PDB entry 6TAF | X-ray diffraction, 1.34 A resolution | chain A

# Chain A
Name: SLT domain-containing protein
Source organism: Bdellovibrio bacteriovorus (strain ATCC 15356 / DSM 50701 / NCIB 9529 / HD100)
UniProtKB: Q6MQY8 (Q6MQY8_BDEBA); residue numbers follow UniProt; this construct covers 1-254
Sequence (254 residues; each row starts with the number of its first residue):
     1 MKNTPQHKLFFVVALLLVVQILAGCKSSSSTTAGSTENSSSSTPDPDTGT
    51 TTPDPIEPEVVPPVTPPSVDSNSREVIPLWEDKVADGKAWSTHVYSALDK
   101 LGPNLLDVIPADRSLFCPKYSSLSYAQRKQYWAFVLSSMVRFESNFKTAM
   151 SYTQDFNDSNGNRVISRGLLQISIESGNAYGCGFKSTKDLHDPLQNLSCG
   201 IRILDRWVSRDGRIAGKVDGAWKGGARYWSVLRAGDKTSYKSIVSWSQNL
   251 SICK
Not modelled in the structure: 1-72
Disulfides: Cys117-Cys253, Cys182-Cys199
Sequence notes: conflict Ser73 (Leu in Q6MQY8); engineered mutation Gln154 (Glu in Q6MQY8)
Reported in the primary citation:
  - catalytic residues: Glu143 (proposed by the authors, not directly observed)
  - mutagenesis - E143Q: abolished catalytic activity
  - mutagenesis - Y228A: decreased catalytic activity on GlcNAc-deacetylated peptidoglycan
  - specificity-determining residues: Met150, Tyr152, Tyr228 (proposed by the authors, not directly observed)
  - mutagenesis - Y228A: unchanged catalytic activity on acetylated material

# Summary
From the paper: the catalytic residue Glu143; E143Q abolishes catalytic activity.
Chain A is SLT domain-containing protein (Bdellovibrio bacteriovorus (strain ATCC 15356 / DSM 50701 / NCIB
9529 / HD100)); the structure, Bd0314 DslA E154Q mutant, was determined by X-ray diffraction, deposited
together with 6TA9, 6TAB and 6TAD.
